3AOH - chains C and D of the 8 polymer chains in the assembly; structure by X-ray diffraction, 4.10 A resolution (low resolution: residue-level contacts below are approximate; hydrogen-bond / salt-bridge calls are withheld).

# Chain C
Molecule: DNA-directed RNA polymerase subunit beta
From: Thermus thermophilus
Notes: EC 2.7.7.6
Reference sequence: Q8RQE9 (RPOB_THET8); residues 1-1119 here = UniProt positions 1-1119
Sequence (1119 residues; each row starts with the number of its first residue):
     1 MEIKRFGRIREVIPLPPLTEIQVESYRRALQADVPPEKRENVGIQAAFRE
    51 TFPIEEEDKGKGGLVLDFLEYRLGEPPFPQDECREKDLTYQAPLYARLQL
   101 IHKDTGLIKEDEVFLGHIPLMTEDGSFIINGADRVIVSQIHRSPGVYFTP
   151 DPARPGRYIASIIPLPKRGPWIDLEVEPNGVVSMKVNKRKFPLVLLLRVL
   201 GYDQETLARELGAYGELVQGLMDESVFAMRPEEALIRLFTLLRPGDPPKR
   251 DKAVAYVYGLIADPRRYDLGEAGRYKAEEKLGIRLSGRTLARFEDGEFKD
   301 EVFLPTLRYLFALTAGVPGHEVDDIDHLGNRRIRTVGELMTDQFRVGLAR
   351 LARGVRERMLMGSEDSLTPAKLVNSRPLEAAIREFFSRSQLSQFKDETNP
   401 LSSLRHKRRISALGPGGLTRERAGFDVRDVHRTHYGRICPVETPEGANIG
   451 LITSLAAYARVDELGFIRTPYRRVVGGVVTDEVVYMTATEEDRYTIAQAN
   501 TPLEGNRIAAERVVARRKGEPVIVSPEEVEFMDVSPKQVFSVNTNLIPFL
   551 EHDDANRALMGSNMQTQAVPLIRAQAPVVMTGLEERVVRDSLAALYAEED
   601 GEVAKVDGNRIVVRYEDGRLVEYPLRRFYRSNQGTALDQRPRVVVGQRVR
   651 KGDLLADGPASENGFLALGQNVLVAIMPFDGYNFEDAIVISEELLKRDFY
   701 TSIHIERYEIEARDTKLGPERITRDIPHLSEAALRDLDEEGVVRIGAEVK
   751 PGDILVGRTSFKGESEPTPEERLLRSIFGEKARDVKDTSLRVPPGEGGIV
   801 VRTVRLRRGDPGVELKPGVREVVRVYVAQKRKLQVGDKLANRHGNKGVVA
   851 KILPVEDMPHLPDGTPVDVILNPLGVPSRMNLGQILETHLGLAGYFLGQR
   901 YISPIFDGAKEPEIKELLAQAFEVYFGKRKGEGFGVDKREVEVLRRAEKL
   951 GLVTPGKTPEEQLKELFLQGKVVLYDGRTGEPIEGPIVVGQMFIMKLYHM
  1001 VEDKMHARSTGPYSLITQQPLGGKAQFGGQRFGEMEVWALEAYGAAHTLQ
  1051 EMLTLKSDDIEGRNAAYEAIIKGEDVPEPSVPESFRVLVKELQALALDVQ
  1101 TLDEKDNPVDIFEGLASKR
Disordered / not traced: 57-62, 1113-1119

# Chain D
Molecule: DNA-directed RNA polymerase subunit beta'
From: Thermus thermophilus
Notes: EC 2.7.7.6
Reference sequence: Q8RQE8 (RPOC_THET8); residue numbers follow UniProt; this construct covers 1-1524
Sequence (1524 residues; numbered 1 to 1524; the number before each row is that of its first residue):
     1 MKKEVRKVRIALASPEKIRSWSYGEVEKPETINYRTLKPERDGLFDERIF
    51 GPIKDYECACGKYKRQRFEGKVCERCGVEVTKSIVRRYRMGHIELATPAA
   101 HIWFVKDVPSKIGTLLDLSATELEQVLYFSKYIVLDPKGAILNGVPVEKR
   151 QLLTDEEYRELRYGKQETYPLPPGVDALVKDGEEVVKGQELAPGVVSRLD
   201 GVALYRFPRRVRVEYVKKERAGLRLPLAAWVEKEAYKPGEILAELPEPYL
   251 FRAEEEGVVELKELEEGAFLVLRREDEPVATYFLPVGMTPLVVHGEIVEK
   301 GQPLAEAKGLLRMPRQVRAAQVEAEEEGETVYLTLFLEWTEPKDYRVQPH
   351 MNVVVPEGARVEAGDKIVAAIDPEEEVIAEAEGVVHLHEPASILVVKARV
   401 YPFEDDVEVSTGDRVAPGDVLADGGKVKSDVYGRVEVDLVRNVVRVVESY
   451 DIDARMGAEAIQQLLKELDLEALEKELLEEMKHPSRARRAKARKRLEVVR
   501 AFLDSGNRPEWMILEAVPVLPPDLRPMVQVDGGRFATSDLNDLYRRLINR
   551 NNRLKKLLAQGAPEIIIRNEKRMLQEAVDALLDNGRRGAPVTNPGSDRPL
   601 RSLTDILSGKQGRFRQNLLGKRVDYSGRSVIVVGPQLKLHQCGLPKRMAL
   651 ELFKPFLLKKMEEKGIAPNVKAARRMLERQRDIKDEVWDALEEVIHGKVV
   701 LLNRAPTLHRLGIQAFQPVLVEGQSIQLHPLVCEAFNADFDGDQMAVHVP
   751 LSSFAQAEARIQMLSAHNLLSPASGEPLAKPSRDIILGLYYITQVRKEKK
   801 GAGLEFATPEEALAAHERGEVALNAPIKVAGRETSVGRLKYVFANPDEAL
   851 LAVAHGIVDLQDVVTVRYMGKRLETSPGRILFARIVAEAVEDEKVAWELI
   901 QLDVPQEKNSLKDLVYQAFLRLGMEKTARLLDALKYYGFTFSTTSGITIG
   951 IDDAVIPEEKKQYLEEADRKLLQIEQAYEMGFLTDRERYDQILQLWTETT
  1001 EKVTQAVFKNFEENYPFNPLYVMAQSGARGNPQQIRQLCGLRGLMQKPSG
  1051 ETFEVPVRSSFREGLTVLEYFISSHGARKGGADTALRTADSGYLTRKLVD
  1101 VTHEIVVREADCGTTNYISVPLFQPDEVTRSLRLRKRADIEAGLYGRVLA
  1151 REVEVLGVRLEEGRYLSMDDVHLLIKAAEAGEIQEVPVRSPLTCQTRYGV
  1201 CQKCYGYDLSMARPVSIGEAVGIVAAQSIGEPGTQLTMRTFHTGGVAGAA
  1251 DITQGLPRVIELFEARRPKAKAVISEIDGVVRIEETEEKLSVFVESEGFS
  1301 KEYKLPKEARLLVKDGDYVEAGQPLTRGAIDPHQLLEAKGPEAVERYLVE
  1351 EIQKVYRAQGVKLHDKHIEIVVRQMMKYVEVTDPGDSRLLEGQVLEKWDV
  1401 EALNERLIAEGKTPVAWKPLLMGVTKSALSTKSWLSAASFQNTTHVLTEA
  1451 AIAGKKDELIGLKENVILGRLIPAGTGSDFVRFTQVVDQKTLKAIEEARK
  1501 EAVEAKERPAARRGVKREQPGKQA
Disordered / not traced: 1, 217-339, 527-537, 1238-1252, 1500-1524
Metal / ion sites: Mg2+: D739, D741 (shared with 1 residue of chain Q); Zn2+: C1112, C1194, C1201, C1204

# Interface between chain C and chain D
Contacting residue pairs (312):
  F425(C) - K1079(D)
  F425(C) - A1082(D)
  F425(C) - D1083(D)
  R428(C) - R1078(D)
  D429(C) - R1078(D)
  D429(C) - K1079(D)
  V430(C) - S1074(D)
  V430(C) - H1075(D)
  V430(C) - R1078(D)
  R432(C) - K1047(D)
  R432(C) - P1048(D)
  R432(C) - F1053(D)
  R432(C) - F1071(D)
  Y435(C) - F1071(D)
  C439(C) - R1078(D)
  P440(C) - S1074(D)
  P440(C) - R1078(D)
  T443(C) - R1078(D)
  G446(C) - A1085(D)
  A447(C) - A1085(D)
  I449(C) - R1078(D)
  I449(C) - G1081(D)
  I449(C) - A1082(D)
  I449(C) - A1085(D)
  G450(C) - R1078(D)
  Q498(C) - V1067(D)
  Q498(C) - L1068(D)
  N500(C) - T1066(D)
  N500(C) - V1067(D)
  R516(C) - L1068(D)
  E520(C) - K1047(D)
  P521(C) - F1053(D)
  P521(C) - L1068(D)
  V539(C) - V1067(D)
  V539(C) - F1071(D)
  F540(C) - Y1070(D)
  L550(C) - Y1070(D)
  E551(C) - G1064(D)
  E551(C) - L1065(D)
  H552(C) - F1061(D)
  H552(C) - R1062(D)
  H552(C) - E1063(D)
  H552(C) - G1064(D)
  D553(C) - Y1070(D)
  D554(C) - F1061(D)
  D554(C) - Y1070(D)
  A555(C) - Y1070(D)
  A558(C) - Y1070(D)
  I676(C) - T948(D)
  I676(C) - I949(D)
  M677(C) - T943(D)
  M677(C) - I947(D)
  M677(C) - T948(D)
  P678(C) - S942(D)
  P678(C) - T943(D)
  P678(C) - I947(D)
  F679(C) - T943(D)
  D680(C) - P635(D)
  D680(C) - F939(D)
  D680(C) - T943(D)
  G681(C) - V633(D)
  G681(C) - P635(D)
  Y682(C) - V633(D)
  Y682(C) - P635(D)
  F684(C) - V633(D)
  F684(C) - P730(D)
  F684(C) - C733(D)
  F684(C) - S782(D)
  F684(C) - D784(D)
  F684(C) - I785(D)
  F684(C) - F939(D)
  E685(C) - C733(D)
  E685(C) - A738(D)
  E685(C) - F740(D)
  E685(C) - R783(D)
  D686(C) - D739(D)
  D686(C) - F740(D)
  A687(C) - V633(D)
  E748(C) - R681(D)
  E766(C) - L37(D)
  Q834(C) - Q724(D)
  V835(C) - Q724(D)
  V835(C) - S725(D)
  G836(C) - S725(D)
  K838(C) - D741(D)
  K838(C) - G742(D)
  K846(C) - D741(D)
  G847(C) - F740(D)
  V848(C) - F740(D)
  V848(C) - D741(D)
  V848(C) - G742(D)
  V849(C) - V632(D)
  A850(C) - V632(D)
  A850(C) - V633(D)
  N872(C) - D784(D)
  P873(C) - I947(D)
  P873(C) - T948(D)
  P873(C) - I949(D)
  L874(C) - D784(D)
  L874(C) - L787(D)
  L874(C) - M1023(D)
  L874(C) - R1029(D)
  P877(C) - M1023(D)
  P877(C) - Q1034(D)
  S878(C) - R1029(D)
  S878(C) - Q1034(D)
  M880(C) - Q1037(D)
  M880(C) - F1061(D)
  L882(C) - L1038(D)
  L882(C) - F1061(D)
  L882(C) - R1062(D)
  I885(C) - I949(D)
  I885(C) - G950(D)
  I885(C) - I951(D)
  L886(C) - I951(D)
  H889(C) - G950(D)
  H889(C) - I951(D)
  F906(C) - L1065(D)
  F906(C) - T1066(D)
  F906(C) - V1067(D)
  F906(C) - Y1070(D)
  E911(C) - I951(D)
  E911(C) - R1062(D)
  K915(C) - D952(D)
  R946(C) - R796(D)
  R946(C) - D859(D)
  R946(C) - Q861(D)
  K949(C) - R796(D)
  K949(C) - E798(D)
  K949(C) - K828(D)
  L950(C) - F1017(D)
  Q969(C) - D952(D)
  K971(C) - D953(D)
  I983(C) - T944(D)
  I983(C) - G946(D)
  E984(C) - T944(D)
  E984(C) - S945(D)
  E984(C) - G946(D)
  P986(C) - G946(D)
  I987(C) - G946(D)
  I987(C) - I947(D)
  I987(C) - T948(D)
  V988(C) - T948(D)
  V988(C) - I949(D)
  V1001(C) - V630(D)
  V1001(C) - Q724(D)
  K1004(C) - R628(D)
  K1004(C) - S629(D)
  K1004(C) - V630(D)
  K1004(C) - Q744(D)
  M1005(C) - R628(D)
  M1005(C) - S629(D)
  M1005(C) - Q724(D)
  H1006(C) - G627(D)
  H1006(C) - R628(D)
  A1007(C) - S626(D)
  A1007(C) - M648(D)
  A1007(C) - E651(D)
  R1008(C) - D624(D)
  R1008(C) - Y625(D)
  R1008(C) - S626(D)
  R1008(C) - L652(D)
  S1009(C) - D624(D)
  S1009(C) - Y625(D)
  S1009(C) - E651(D)
  T1010(C) - D624(D)
  Y1013(C) - D624(D)
  Q1019(C) - K621(D)
  Q1019(C) - R622(D)
  P1020(C) - R622(D)
  G1029(C) - R622(D)
  G1029(C) - V623(D)
  G1029(C) - S626(D)
  Q1030(C) - R622(D)
  Q1030(C) - V623(D)
  Q1030(C) - S626(D)
  Q1030(C) - G627(D)
  Q1030(C) - R628(D)
  R1031(C) - G620(D)
  R1031(C) - K621(D)
  F1032(C) - K621(D)
  G1033(C) - L619(D)
  E1034(C) - L618(D)
  E1034(C) - L619(D)
  M1035(C) - T707(D)
  E1036(C) - T707(D)
  E1036(C) - I713(D)
  W1038(C) - T1095(D)
  W1038(C) - R1096(D)
  W1038(C) - V1099(D)
  W1038(C) - I1223(D)
  A1039(C) - T707(D)
  A1039(C) - R710(D)
  A1039(C) - I713(D)
  A1039(C) - Q1227(D)
  E1041(C) - A1220(D)
  E1041(C) - I1223(D)
  E1041(C) - L1462(D)
  A1042(C) - R710(D)
  A1042(C) - A1220(D)
  A1042(C) - I1223(D)
  A1042(C) - V1224(D)
  A1042(C) - Q1227(D)
  Y1043(C) - R710(D)
  Y1043(C) - L711(D)
  Y1043(C) - I713(D)
  Y1043(C) - Q714(D)
  Y1043(C) - Q762(D)
  Y1043(C) - M763(D)
  Y1043(C) - N768(D)
  G1044(C) - Q762(D)
  G1044(C) - G1475(D)
  G1044(C) - T1476(D)
  A1045(C) - E758(D)
  A1045(C) - M763(D)
  A1046(C) - E758(D)
  A1046(C) - L1471(D)
  A1046(C) - I1472(D)
  A1046(C) - T1476(D)
  A1046(C) - G1477(D)
  H1047(C) - F754(D)
  H1047(C) - E758(D)
  T1048(C) - L701(D)
  T1048(C) - A755(D)
  T1048(C) - E758(D)
  T1048(C) - M763(D)
  Q1050(C) - G1469(D)
  Q1050(C) - R1470(D)
  Q1050(C) - L1471(D)
  E1051(C) - V749(D)
  E1051(C) - P750(D)
  E1051(C) - L751(D)
  E1051(C) - S752(D)
  E1051(C) - A755(D)
  M1052(C) - V623(D)
  K1056(C) - R622(D)
  K1056(C) - V623(D)
  K1056(C) - D624(D)
  K1056(C) - V749(D)
  K1056(C) - L751(D)
  S1057(C) - R622(D)
  I1060(C) - R87(D)
  E1061(C) - I84(D)
  Y1067(C) - Y625(D)
  Y1067(C) - P655(D)
  Y1067(C) - R674(D)
  I1070(C) - Y625(D)
  I1070(C) - P655(D)
  I1070(C) - F656(D)
  I1071(C) - K659(D)
  I1071(C) - V670(D)
  K1072(C) - K659(D)
  G1073(C) - K659(D)
  D1075(C) - S753(D)
  V1076(C) - L751(D)
  V1076(C) - S752(D)
  P1082(C) - L1468(D)
  P1082(C) - G1469(D)
  E1083(C) - R87(D)
  E1083(C) - Y88(D)
  S1084(C) - N617(D)
  F1085(C) - L1468(D)
  R1086(C) - Y88(D)
  L1088(C) - F614(D)
  L1088(C) - I1467(D)
  K1090(C) - Y88(D)
  K1090(C) - M90(D)
  K1090(C) - L520(D)
  K1090(C) - P521(D)
  E1091(C) - I606(D)
  E1091(C) - L607(D)
  E1091(C) - R613(D)
  L1092(C) - L1447(D)
  Q1093(C) - W21(D)
  Q1093(C) - M90(D)
  A1094(C) - L603(D)
  L1095(C) - H101(D)
  L1095(C) - W103(D)
  L1095(C) - L582(D)
  L1095(C) - L603(D)
  L1095(C) - L607(D)
  A1096(C) - A13(D)
  A1096(C) - H101(D)
  A1096(C) - F104(D)
  L1097(C) - I10(D)
  L1097(C) - A11(D)
  L1097(C) - W103(D)
  L1097(C) - L1447(D)
  L1097(C) - A1451(D)
  D1098(C) - R9(D)
  D1098(C) - I10(D)
  D1098(C) - A11(D)
  D1098(C) - L12(D)
  D1098(C) - K17(D)
  D1098(C) - W21(D)
  V1099(C) - R9(D)
  V1099(C) - I10(D)
  Q1100(C) - V8(D)
  Q1100(C) - R9(D)
  T1101(C) - K7(D)
  L1102(C) - V5(D)
  L1102(C) - R6(D)
  L1102(C) - K7(D)
  L1102(C) - R9(D)
  D1103(C) - K2(D)
  E1104(C) - K3(D)
  E1104(C) - E4(D)
  E1104(C) - R6(D)
  E1104(C) - K7(D)
  D1106(C) - K7(D)
  P1108(C) - K2(D)
  F1112(C) - Y88(D)
Other interface residues (no listed pair), chain C (161 interface residues in all): H431, H434, G519, P536, N556, N683, V876, R879, G951, L952, R978, G985, D1003, I1016, T1017, G1028, L1040, L1049, L1053, T1054, R1063, V1109
Other interface residues (no listed pair), chain D (181 interface residues in all): Y34, P518, L524, Y544, Q616, Q636, K654, L658, N703, H709, G723, A746, H748, A759, Y791, D862, T940, Y1015, P1019, L1020, A1028, G1030, R1042, V1055, A1077, S1091, E1219, K1456, V1466

# Overview
The interface between chain C and chain D involves 161 residues on one side and 181 on the other. D739(D) and
D741(D) form the Mg2+ site. C1112(D), C1194(D), C1201(D) and C1204(D) coordinate Zn2+.
Chain C is DNA-directed RNA polymerase subunit beta and chain D is DNA-directed RNA polymerase subunit beta',
both from Thermus thermophilus; the structure, RNA polymerase-Gfh1 complex (Crystal type 1), was determined by
X-ray diffraction, deposited together with 3AOI.
